Entry 6DMS (X-ray diffraction, 2.85 A resolution); this record covers chain A.

[Chain A]
Protein: Alpha-1,4-endofucoidanase
Source organism: Mariniflexile fucanivorans
Reference sequence: Q08I46 (Q08I46_9FLAO); numbering as in UniProt (aligned over 1-734)
Sequence (734 residues; row label = number of the first residue in the row):
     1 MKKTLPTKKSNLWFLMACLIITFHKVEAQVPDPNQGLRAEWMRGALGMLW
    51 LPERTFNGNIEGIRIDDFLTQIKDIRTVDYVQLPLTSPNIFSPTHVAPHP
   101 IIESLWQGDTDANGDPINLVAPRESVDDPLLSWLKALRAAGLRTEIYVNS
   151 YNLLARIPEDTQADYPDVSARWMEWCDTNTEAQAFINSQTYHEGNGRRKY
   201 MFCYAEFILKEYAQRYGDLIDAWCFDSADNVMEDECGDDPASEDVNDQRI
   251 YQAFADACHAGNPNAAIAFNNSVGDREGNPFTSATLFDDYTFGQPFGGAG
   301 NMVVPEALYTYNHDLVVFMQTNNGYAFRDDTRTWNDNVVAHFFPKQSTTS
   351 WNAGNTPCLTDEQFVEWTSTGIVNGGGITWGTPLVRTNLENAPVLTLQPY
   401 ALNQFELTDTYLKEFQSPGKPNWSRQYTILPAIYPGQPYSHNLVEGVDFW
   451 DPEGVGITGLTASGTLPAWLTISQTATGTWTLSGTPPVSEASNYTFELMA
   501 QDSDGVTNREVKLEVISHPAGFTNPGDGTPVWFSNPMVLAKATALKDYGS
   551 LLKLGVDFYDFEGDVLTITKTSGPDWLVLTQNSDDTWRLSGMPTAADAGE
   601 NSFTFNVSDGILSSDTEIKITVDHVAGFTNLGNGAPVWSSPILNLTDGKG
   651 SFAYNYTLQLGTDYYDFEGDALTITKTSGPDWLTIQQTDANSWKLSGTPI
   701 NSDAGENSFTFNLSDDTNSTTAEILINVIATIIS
Not modelled in the structure: 1-29, 733-734
Construct notes: engineered mutation Gln294 (His in Q08I46)
Ion coordination: Ca2+ site 1: Phe327, Asp330, Arg332, Asn335, Asp336; Ca2+ site 2: Gly528, Asp560, Glu562, Asp564, Asp609

[In short]
The Ca2+ site 1 is built by Phe327, Asp330, Arg332, Asn335 and Asp336. Gly528, Asp560, Glu562, Asp564 and
Asp609 form the Ca2+ site 2.
Chain A is Alpha-1,4-endofucoidanase (Mariniflexile fucanivorans); the structure, Endo-fucoidan hydrolase
MfFcnA4_H294Q from glycoside hydrolase family 107, was determined by X-ray diffraction together with 6DLH,
6DNS and 6M8N from the same study.
